5OX4 - chain A; structure by X-ray diffraction, 1.80 A resolution.

== Chain A ==
Molecule: Glycogen phosphorylase, muscle form
Organism: Oryctolagus cuniculus
Notes: EC 2.4.1.1
UniProt: P00489 (PYGM_RABIT); residues 0-842 here correspond to UniProt positions 1-843 (UniProt number = residue number + 1)
Chain sequence (843 residues; each row starts with the number of its first residue; numbering starts at 0):
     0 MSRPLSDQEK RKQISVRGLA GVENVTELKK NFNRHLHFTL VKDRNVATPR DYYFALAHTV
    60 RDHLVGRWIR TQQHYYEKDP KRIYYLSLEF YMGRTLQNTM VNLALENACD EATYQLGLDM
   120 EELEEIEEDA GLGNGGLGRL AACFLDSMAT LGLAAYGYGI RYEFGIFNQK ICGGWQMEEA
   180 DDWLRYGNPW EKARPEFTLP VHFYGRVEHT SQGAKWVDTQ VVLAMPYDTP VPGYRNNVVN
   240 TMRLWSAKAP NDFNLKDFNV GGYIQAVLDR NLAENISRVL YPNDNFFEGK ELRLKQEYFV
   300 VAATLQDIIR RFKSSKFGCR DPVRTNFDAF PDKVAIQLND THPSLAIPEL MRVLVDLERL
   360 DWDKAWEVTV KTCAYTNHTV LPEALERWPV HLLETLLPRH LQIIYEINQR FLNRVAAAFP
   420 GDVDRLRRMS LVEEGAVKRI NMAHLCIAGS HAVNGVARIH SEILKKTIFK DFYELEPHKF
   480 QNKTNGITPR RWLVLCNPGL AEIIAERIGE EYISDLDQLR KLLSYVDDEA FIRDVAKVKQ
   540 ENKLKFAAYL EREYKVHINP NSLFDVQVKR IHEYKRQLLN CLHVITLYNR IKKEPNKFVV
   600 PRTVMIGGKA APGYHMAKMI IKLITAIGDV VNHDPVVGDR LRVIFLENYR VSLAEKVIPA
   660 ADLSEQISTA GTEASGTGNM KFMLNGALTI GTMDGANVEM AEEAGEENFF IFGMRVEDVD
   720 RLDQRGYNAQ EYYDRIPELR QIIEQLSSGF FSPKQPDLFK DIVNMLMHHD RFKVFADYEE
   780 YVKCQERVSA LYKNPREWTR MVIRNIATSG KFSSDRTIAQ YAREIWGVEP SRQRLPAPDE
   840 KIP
Unresolved in the structure: 0-11, 255-260, 315-323, 837-842
Covalent attachments: pyridoxal phosphate (PLP) linked to Lys-680
Ligand contacts:
  - B1W ((2S,3R,4R,5S,6R)-2-[5-(4-aminophenyl)-4H-1,2,4-triazol-3-yl]-6-(hydroxymethyl)oxane-3,4,5-triol): Glu-88, Gly-135, Leu-136, Leu-139, Asn-282, Asp-283, Asn-284, Phe-285, Arg-292, His-341, His-377, Thr-378, Val-455, Asn-484, Tyr-573, Glu-672, Ala-673, Ser-674, Gly-675, Thr-676
  - inosinic acid (IMP): Asp-42, Asn-44, Val-45, Gln-71, Gln-72, Tyr-75, Arg-242, Arg-309, Arg-310
  - pyridoxal phosphate (PLP): Tyr-90, Gly-134, Gly-135, Arg-138, Trp-491, Val-567, Lys-568, Lys-574, Tyr-648, Arg-649, Val-650, Ala-653, Gln-665, Glu-672, Gly-675, Thr-676, Gly-677
Swiss-Prot annotation at these positions:
  - binding site (AMP): Asp-42, Tyr-75, Arg-309 to Cys-318
  - site: Cys-108 (Involved in the association of subunits), Cys-142 (Involved in the association of subunits), Tyr-155 (Can be labeled by an AMP analog)
  - modified residue: Ser-1 (N-acetylserine), Ser-14 (Phosphoserine), Tyr-203 (Phosphotyrosine), Tyr-226 (Phosphotyrosine), Ser-429 (Phosphoserine), Tyr-472 (Phosphotyrosine), Ser-513 (Phosphoserine), Lys-680 (N6-(pyridoxal phosphate)lysine), Ser-746 (Phosphoserine), Ser-747 (Phosphoserine)

== Summary ==
Bound to chain A: compound B1W and inosinic acid. Covalently linked pyridoxal phosphate: at Lys-680. UniProt
lists 12 AMP-binding residues.
Chain A is Glycogen phosphorylase, muscle form (Oryctolagus cuniculus); the structure, Glycogen Phosphorylase
in complex with CK900, was determined by X-ray diffraction together with 5OWY, 5OWZ, 5OX0, 5OX1 and 5OX3 from
the same study.
